Entry 8WOG (electron microscopy, 2.97 A resolution); this record covers chains C and D of the 4 polymer chains in the assembly.

# Chain C
Protein: Guanine nucleotide-binding protein G(i) subunit alpha-1
Organism: Homo sapiens
Reference sequence: P63096 (GNAI1_HUMAN); residues 2-354 here = UniProt positions 2-354
Chain sequence (353 residues; numbered 2 to 354; the number before each row is that of its first residue):
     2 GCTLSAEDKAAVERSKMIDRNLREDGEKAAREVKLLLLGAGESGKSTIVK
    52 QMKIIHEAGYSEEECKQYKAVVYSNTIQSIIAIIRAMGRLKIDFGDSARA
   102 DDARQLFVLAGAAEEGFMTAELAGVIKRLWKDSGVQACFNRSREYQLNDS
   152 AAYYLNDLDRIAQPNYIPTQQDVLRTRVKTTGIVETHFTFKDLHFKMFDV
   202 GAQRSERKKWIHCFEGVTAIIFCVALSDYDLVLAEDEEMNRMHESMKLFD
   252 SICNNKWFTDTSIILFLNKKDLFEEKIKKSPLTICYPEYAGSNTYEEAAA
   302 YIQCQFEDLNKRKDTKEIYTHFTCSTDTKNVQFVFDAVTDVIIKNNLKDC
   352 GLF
Disordered / not traced: 2, 57-180
Sequence notes: engineered mutation Ala203 (Gly in P63096), Ser326 (Ala in P63096)
Curated features (UniProtKB/Swiss-Prot):
  - region: Lys35 to Thr48 (G1 motif), Asp173 to Thr181 (G2 motif), Phe196 to Gly202, Gln204, Arg205 (G3 motif), Ile265 to Asp272 (G4 motif), Thr324, Cys325, Thr327 to Thr329 (G5 motif)
  - binding site (GTP): Glu43 to Thr48, Ser151, Leu175 to Thr181, Asp200 to Gly202, Gln204, Asn269 to Asp272
  - binding site (Mg(2+)): Ser47, Thr181
  - modified residue: Arg178 (ADP-ribosylarginine), Gln204 (Deamidated glutamine), Cys351 (ADP-ribosylcysteine)
  - lipidation: Gly2 (N-myristoyl glycine), Cys3 (S-palmitoyl cysteine)
  - natural variant: Gly40 (G40C: In NEDHISB; G40R: In NEDHISB), Gly45 (G45D: In NEDHISB), Thr48 (T48I: In NEDHISB; T48K: In NEDHISB), Gln52 (Q52P: In NEDHISB), Ser75 (deletion: In NEDHISB; uncertain significance), Gln172 (deletion: In NEDHISB), Asp173 (D173V: In NEDHISB), Glu186 to Phe189 (deletion: In NEDHISB; uncertain significance), Cys224 (C224Y: In NEDHISB), Lys270 (K270N: In NEDHISB; K270R: In NEDHISB), Asp272 (D272G: In NEDHISB), Val332 (V332E: In NEDHISB; uncertain significance)
  - mutagenesis: Gly42 (G42R: Abolishes switch to an activated conformation and dissociation from beta and gamma subunits upon GTP binding. Abolishes interaction with RGS family members), Glu116 (E116L: Enhances interaction (inactive GDP-bound) with RGS14), Gln147 (Q147L: Enhances interaction (inactive GDP-bound) with RGS14), Glu245 (E245L: Enhances interaction (inactive GDP-bound) with RGS14)

# Chain D
Protein: Guanine nucleotide-binding protein G(I)/G(S)/G(T) subunit beta-1
Organism: Homo sapiens
Reference sequence: P62873 (GBB1_HUMAN); residue numbers follow UniProt; this construct covers 3-340
Chain sequence (338 residues; numbered 3 to 340; the number before each row is that of its first residue):
     3 ELDQLRQEAEQLKNQIRDARKACADATLSQITNNIDPVGRIQMRTRRTLR
    53 GHLAKIYAMHWGTDSRLLVSASQDGKLIIWDSYTTNKVHAIPLRSSWVMT
   103 CAYAPSGNYVACGGLDNICSIYNLKTREGNVRVSRELAGHTGYLSCCRFL
   153 DDNQIVTSSGDTTCALWDIETGQQTTTFTGHTGDVMSLSLAPDTRLFVSG
   203 ACDASAKLWDVREGMCRQTFTGHESDINAICFFPNGNAFATGSDDATCRL
   253 FDLRADQELMTYSHDNIICGITSVSFSKSGRLLLAGYDDFNCNVWDALKA
   303 DRAGVLAGHDNRVSCLGVTDDGMAVATGSWDSFLKIWN
Disordered / not traced: 129-132
Curated features (UniProtKB/Swiss-Prot):
  - modified residue: His266 (Phosphohistidine)
  - natural variant: Leu30 (L30F: In MRD42; uncertain significance), Arg52 (R52G: In MRD42), Gly64 (G64V: In MRD42), Asp76 (D76E: In MRD42; D76G: In MRD42), Gly77 (G77S: In MRD42), Lys78 (K78R: In MRD42), Ile80 (I80N: In MRD42; I80T: In MRD42), His91 (H91R: In MRD42; uncertain significance), Ala92 (A92T: In MRD42), Pro94 (P94S: In MRD42), Leu95 (L95P: In MRD42), Arg96 (R96L: In MRD42), 5 further natural variant entries in UniProt

# Interface between chain C and chain D
Pairs across the interface - 47 pairs, chain C then chain D:
  Ala12(C) with Asn88(D)
  Arg15(C) with Val90(D), hydrogen bond (side chain-backbone); His91(D)
  Ser16(C) with Asn88(D); Lys89(D)
  Ile19(C) with Lys89(D); Ala92(D), hydrophobic
  Asp20(C) with Lys89(D), salt bridge
  Leu23(C) with Gly53(D); Ile80(D), hydrophobic
  Asp26(C) with Lys78(D), salt bridge
  Gly27(C) with Leu55(D)
  Thr182(C) with Asn119(D)
  Gly183(C) with Leu117(D); Asn119(D)
  Ile184(C) with Trp99(D); Leu117(D)
  Glu186(C) with Trp99(D)
  Phe199(C) with Trp99(D), hydrophobic
  Gln204(C) with Leu117(D), hydrogen bond (side chain-backbone); Asn119(D), hydrogen bond; Tyr145(D)
  Ser206(C) with Tyr145(D); Gly162(D); Asp186(D)
  Glu207(C) with Asp186(D)
  Lys209(C) with Asp246(D)
  Lys210(C) with Met101(D); Tyr145(D); Met188(D); Cys204(D); Asp228(D), salt bridge; Asn230(D), hydrogen bond; Asp246(D), salt bridge
  Trp211(C) with Met101(D), hydrophobic; Leu117(D), hydrophobic; Tyr145(D)
  His213(C) with Lys57(D), hydrogen bond (backbone-side chain); Tyr59(D), hydrogen bond; Trp332(D)
  Cys214(C) with Tyr59(D); Gln75(D), hydrogen bond; Trp99(D); Met101(D), hydrophobic
  Phe215(C) with Trp99(D), hydrophobic
  Glu216(C) with Lys57(D), salt bridge
  Trp258(C) with Arg314(D)
Other interface residues (no listed pair), chain C (26 interface residues in all): Val13, Thr181
Other interface residues (no listed pair), chain D (29 interface residues in all): Ser97, Asp118, Ile120

# Summary
26 residues of chain C face 29 of chain D across their interface, with 7 hydrogen bonds and 5 salt bridges.
Polar pairs include Asp20(C)-Lys89(D), Asp26(C)-Lys78(D) and Lys210(C)-Asp228(D). UniProt lists 22 GTP-binding
residues, Mg2+-binding residues Ser47(C) and Thr181(C) and 4 mutagenesis sites on chain C.
Chain C is Guanine nucleotide-binding protein G(i) subunit alpha-1 and chain D is Guanine nucleotide-binding
protein G(I)/G(S)/G(T) subunit beta-1, both from Homo sapiens; the structure, Cryo-EM structure of SUCR1 in
complex with succinate and Gi protein, was determined by electron microscopy together with 8WP1 from the same
study.
